Entry 6BPI (X-ray diffraction, 1.64 A resolution); this record covers chains A and B.

# Chain A
Protein: Histone-lysine N-methyltransferase SETDB1
Source organism: Homo sapiens
Notes: EC 2.1.1.43; fragment: Tudor domain
Reference sequence: Q15047 (SETB1_HUMAN); numbering as in UniProt (aligned over 196-402)
Sequence (213 residues; numbered 190 to 402; the number before each row is that of its first residue):
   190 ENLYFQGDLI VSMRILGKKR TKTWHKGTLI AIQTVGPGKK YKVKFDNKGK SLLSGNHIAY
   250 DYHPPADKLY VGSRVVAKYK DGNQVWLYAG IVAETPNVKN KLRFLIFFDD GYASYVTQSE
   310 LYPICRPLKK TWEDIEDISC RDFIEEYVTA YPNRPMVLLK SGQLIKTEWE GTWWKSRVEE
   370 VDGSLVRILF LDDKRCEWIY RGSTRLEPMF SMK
Unresolved in the structure: 271-273, 400-402
Differences from the reference sequence: expression tag (190-195)

# Chain B
Protein: Mly-ser-thr-E2G
Sequence (4 residues; row label = number of the first residue in the row):
     1 KSTX
Modified / non-standard residues: Lys-1 (N-dimethyl-lysine; MLY); E2G ((2R)-N-[(4-{2-[(acetylamino)methyl]phenyl}-5-methyl-4H-1,2,4-triazol-3-yl)methyl]-2-amino-2-hydroxyacetamide) at position 4

# Interface between chain A and chain B
Pairs across the interface - 23 pairs, chain A then chain B:
  Phe-296(A) / E2G_4(B)
  Asp-299(A) / Thr-3(B)
  Gly-300(A) / Thr-3(B)  hydrogen bond (backbone-side chain)
  Gly-300(A) / E2G_4(B)
  Tyr-301(A) / Thr-3(B)
  Ala-302(A) / E2G_4(B)
  Cys-329(A) / E2G_4(B)
  Phe-332(A) / E2G_4(B)
  Ile-333(A) / E2G_4(B)
  Trp-358(A) / Lys-1(B)
  Trp-358(A) / Ser-2(B)  hydrogen bond (side chain-backbone)
  Trp-358(A) / Thr-3(B)
  Trp-358(A) / E2G_4(B)
  Phe-379(A) / Lys-1(B)
  Asp-382(A) / Lys-1(B)
  Arg-384(A) / Lys-1(B)
  Glu-386(A) / Thr-3(B)
  Glu-386(A) / E2G_4(B)  hydrogen bond (side chain-backbone)
  Trp-387(A) / E2G_4(B)
  Ile-388(A) / E2G_4(B)
  Tyr-389(A) / E2G_4(B)
  Ser-392(A) / E2G_4(B)
  Arg-394(A) / E2G_4(B)
Interface residues without a listed pair, chain A (19 interface residues in all): Cys-385

# In short
19 residues of chain A and 4 residues of chain B are in contact; the contacts include 3 hydrogen bonds. Among
the polar pairs are Gly-300(A)/Thr-3(B), Trp-358(A)/Ser-2(B) and Glu-386(A)/E2G_4(B).
Chain A is Histone-lysine N-methyltransferase SETDB1 (Homo sapiens) and chain B is Mly-ser-thr-E2G; the
structure, Crystal structure of SETDB1 Tudor domain with aryl triazole fragment peptide conjugates, was
determined by X-ray diffraction.
